PDB entry 4R08 | X-ray diffraction, 2.40 A resolution | chains A and B

# Chain A
Protein: Toll-like receptor 8
Organism: Homo sapiens
Notes: fragment: Extracellular domain
UniProtKB: Q9NR97 (TLR8_HUMAN); the author numbering skips numbers that UniProt does not, so the offset changes along the chain: 26-40 = UniProt 27-41; 42-827 = UniProt 42-827
Amino-acid sequence (811 residues; row label = number of the first residue in the row; note: 1 number in that range is skipped by the numbering (no residue carries it; nothing is unmodelled there)):
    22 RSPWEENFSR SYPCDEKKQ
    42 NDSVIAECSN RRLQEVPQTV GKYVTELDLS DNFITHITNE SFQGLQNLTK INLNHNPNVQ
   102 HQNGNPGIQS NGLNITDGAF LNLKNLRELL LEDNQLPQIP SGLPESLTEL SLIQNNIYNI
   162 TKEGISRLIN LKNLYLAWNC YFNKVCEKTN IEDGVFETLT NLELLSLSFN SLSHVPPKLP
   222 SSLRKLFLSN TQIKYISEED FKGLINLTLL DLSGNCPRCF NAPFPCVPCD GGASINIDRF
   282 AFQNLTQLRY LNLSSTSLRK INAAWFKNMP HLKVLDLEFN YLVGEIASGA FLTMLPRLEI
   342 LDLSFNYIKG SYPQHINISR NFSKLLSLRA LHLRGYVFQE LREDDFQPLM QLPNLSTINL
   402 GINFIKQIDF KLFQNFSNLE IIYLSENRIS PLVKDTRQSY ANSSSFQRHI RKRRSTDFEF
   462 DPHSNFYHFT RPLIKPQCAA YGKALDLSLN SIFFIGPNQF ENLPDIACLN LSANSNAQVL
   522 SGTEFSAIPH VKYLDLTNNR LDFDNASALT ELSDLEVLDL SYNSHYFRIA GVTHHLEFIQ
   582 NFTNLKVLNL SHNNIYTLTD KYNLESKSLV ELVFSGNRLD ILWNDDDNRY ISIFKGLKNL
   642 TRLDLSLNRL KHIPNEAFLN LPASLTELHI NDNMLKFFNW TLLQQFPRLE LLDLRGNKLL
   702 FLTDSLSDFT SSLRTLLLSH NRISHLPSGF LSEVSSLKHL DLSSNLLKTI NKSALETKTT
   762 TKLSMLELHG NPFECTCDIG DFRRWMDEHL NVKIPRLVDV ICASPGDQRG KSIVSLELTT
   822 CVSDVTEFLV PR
Disordered / not traced: 22-30, 42-44, 101-111, 433-457, 758-762, 819-833
Sequence notes: expression tag (22-25, 828-833)
Disulfide bonds: C35-C49, C181-C187, C257-C270, C260-C267, C479-C509, C776-C803
Covalent attachments: N-acetylglucosamine (NAG) linked to N115, N395, N511, N546, N582, N640; glycan linked to N293, N590
Ligand contacts:
  - UCG (3'-O-[(R)-{[(2R,3aR,4R,6R,6aR)-6-(2-amino-6-oxo-1,6-dihydro-9H-purin-9-yl)-2-hydroxy-2-oxidotetrahydrofuro[3,4-d][1,3,2]dioxaphosphol-4-yl]methoxy}(hydroxy)phosphoryl]uridine 5'-(dihydrogen phosphate)): Y291, K314, V315, E340, I341, D343, S345, R370, H373, R375, N400, N466, H469, F470, T471, R472, P473, L474
  - uridine (URI), molecule 1: Y348, I349, K350, G351, Y353, V378, F405, R429
  - uridine (URI), molecule 2: V520, D543, D545, G572, V573, T574

# Chain B
Protein: Toll-like receptor 8
Organism: Homo sapiens
Notes: fragment: Extracellular domain
UniProtKB: Q9NR97 (TLR8_HUMAN); the author numbering skips numbers that UniProt does not, so the offset changes along the chain: 26-39 = UniProt 27-40; 41-827 = UniProt 41-827
Amino-acid sequence (811 residues; numbered 22 to 833; 1 number in that range is skipped by the numbering (no residue carries it; nothing is unmodelled there); the number before each row is that of its first residue):
    22 RSPWEENFSR SYPCDEKK
    41 QNDSVIAECS NRRLQEVPQT VGKYVTELDL SDNFITHITN ESFQGLQNLT KINLNHNPNV
   101 QHQNGNPGIQ SNGLNITDGA FLNLKNLREL LLEDNQLPQI PSGLPESLTE LSLIQNNIYN
   161 ITKEGISRLI NLKNLYLAWN CYFNKVCEKT NIEDGVFETL TNLELLSLSF NSLSHVPPKL
   221 PSSLRKLFLS NTQIKYISEE DFKGLINLTL LDLSGNCPRC FNAPFPCVPC DGGASINIDR
   281 FAFQNLTQLR YLNLSSTSLR KINAAWFKNM PHLKVLDLEF NYLVGEIASG AFLTMLPRLE
   341 ILDLSFNYIK GSYPQHINIS RNFSKLLSLR ALHLRGYVFQ ELREDDFQPL MQLPNLSTIN
   401 LGINFIKQID FKLFQNFSNL EIIYLSENRI SPLVKDTRQS YANSSSFQRH IRKRRSTDFE
   461 FDPHSNFYHF TRPLIKPQCA AYGKALDLSL NSIFFIGPNQ FENLPDIACL NLSANSNAQV
   521 LSGTEFSAIP HVKYLDLTNN RLDFDNASAL TELSDLEVLD LSYNSHYFRI AGVTHHLEFI
   581 QNFTNLKVLN LSHNNIYTLT DKYNLESKSL VELVFSGNRL DILWNDDDNR YISIFKGLKN
   641 LTRLDLSLNR LKHIPNEAFL NLPASLTELH INDNMLKFFN WTLLQQFPRL ELLDLRGNKL
   701 LFLTDSLSDF TSSLRTLLLS HNRISHLPSG FLSEVSSLKH LDLSSNLLKT INKSALETKT
   761 TTKLSMLELH GNPFECTCDI GDFRRWMDEH LNVKIPRLVD VICASPGDQR GKSIVSLELT
   821 TCVSDVTEFL VPR
Disordered / not traced: 22-30, 41-44, 101-112, 433-458, 756-762, 818-833
Sequence notes: expression tag (22-25, 828-833)
Disulfide bonds: C35-C49, C181-C187, C257-C270, C260-C267, C479-C509, C776-C803
Covalent attachments: glycan linked to N293, N590; N-acetylglucosamine (NAG) linked to N395, N511, N546, N582, N640, N680
Ligand contacts:
  - UCG (3'-O-[(R)-{[(2R,3aR,4R,6R,6aR)-6-(2-amino-6-oxo-1,6-dihydro-9H-purin-9-yl)-2-hydroxy-2-oxidotetrahydrofuro[3,4-d][1,3,2]dioxaphosphol-4-yl]methoxy}(hydroxy)phosphoryl]uridine 5'-(dihydrogen phosphate)): Y291, K314, V315, E319, E340, I341, D343, S345, R370, H373, R375, N400, N466, H469, F470, T471, R472, P473, L474
  - uridine (URI), molecule 1: Y348, K350, G351, Y353, V378, F405, R429
  - uridine (URI), molecule 2: V520, D543, D545, G572, V573, T574

# How chain A and chain B interact
Residue-residue contacts - 84 pairs, chain A then chain B:
  Y182(A) - D627(B)  hydrogen bond
  F183(A) - D627(B)
  N184(A) - D627(B)  hydrogen bond (backbone-backbone)
  N184(A) - D628(B)
  N184(A) - N629(B)  hydrogen bond (side chain-backbone)
  K185(A) - D627(B)
  F261(A) - T600(B)
  F261(A) - D601(B)
  N262(A) - A571(B)  hydrogen bond (side chain-backbone)
  N262(A) - G572(B)
  N262(A) - V573(B)  hydrogen bond (side chain-backbone)
  N262(A) - T574(B)
  N262(A) - T600(B)  hydrogen bond
  A263(A) - R630(B)  hydrogen bond (backbone-side chain)
  P264(A) - T598(B)
  P264(A) - R630(B)
  F265(A) - R630(B)
  P266(A) - D627(B)
  P266(A) - D628(B)
  P266(A) - R630(B)
  F346(A) - G572(B)
  Y348(A) - G572(B)
  I403(A) - V573(B)  hydrophobic
  F405(A) - D543(B)
  F405(A) - Y567(B)  hydrophobic
  F405(A) - V573(B)  hydrophobic
  E427(A) - H566(B)  salt bridge
  E427(A) - Y567(B)
  E427(A) - I570(B)
  R429(A) - A518(B)  hydrogen bond (side chain-backbone)
  R429(A) - D543(B)  salt bridge
  S431(A) - F494(B)
  D458(A) - N625(B)  hydrogen bond (backbone-side chain)
  D458(A) - D626(B)
  D458(A) - H653(B)  salt bridge
  E460(A) - I622(B)
  L490(A) - H566(B)
  N491(A) - R541(B)  hydrogen bond (backbone-side chain)
  S492(A) - F494(B)
  F494(A) - S431(B)
  F494(A) - S492(B)
  F494(A) - F494(B)  hydrophobic
  A514(A) - R541(B)  hydrogen bond (backbone-side chain)
  S516(A) - S516(B)  hydrogen bond
  A518(A) - R429(B)  hydrogen bond (backbone-side chain)
  V520(A) - R429(B)
  R541(A) - N491(B)  hydrogen bond (side chain-backbone)
  R541(A) - A514(B)  hydrogen bond (side chain-backbone)
  D543(A) - F405(B)
  D543(A) - R429(B)  salt bridge
  H566(A) - E427(B)  salt bridge
  H566(A) - L490(B)
  Y567(A) - F405(B)  hydrophobic
  Y567(A) - E427(B)
  I570(A) - E427(B)
  A571(A) - N262(B)  hydrogen bond (backbone-side chain)
  G572(A) - N262(B)
  G572(A) - F346(B)
  G572(A) - Y348(B)
  V573(A) - N262(B)  hydrogen bond (backbone-side chain)
  V573(A) - I403(B)  hydrophobic
  V573(A) - F405(B)  hydrophobic
  T574(A) - F261(B)
  Y597(A) - E460(B)
  T598(A) - P264(B)
  T600(A) - F261(B)
  T600(A) - N262(B)  hydrogen bond
  D601(A) - F261(B)
  I622(A) - E460(B)
  N625(A) - F459(B)
  N625(A) - E460(B)
  D627(A) - Y182(B)  hydrogen bond
  D627(A) - F183(B)
  D627(A) - N184(B)  hydrogen bond (backbone-backbone)
  D627(A) - K185(B)
  D627(A) - P266(B)
  D628(A) - N184(B)
  D628(A) - P266(B)
  N629(A) - N184(B)  hydrogen bond (backbone-side chain)
  R630(A) - A263(B)  hydrogen bond (side chain-backbone)
  R630(A) - P264(B)
  R630(A) - F265(B)  hydrogen bond (side chain-backbone)
  R630(A) - P266(B)
  K677(A) - V100(B)
Also at the interface, not in a pair above, chain A (53 interface residues in all): N428, F459, Q519, H575, L599, D626
Also at the interface, not in a pair above, chain B (51 interface residues in all): N515, Q519, V520, Y597

# Overview
Chain A and chain B form an interface of 53 and 51 residues respectively; the contacts include 23 hydrogen
bonds and 5 salt bridges. Polar pairs include E427(A)-H566(B), R429(A)-D543(B) and D458(A)-H653(B). Uridine is
bound between chain A and chain B.
Both chains are Toll-like receptor 8 (Homo sapiens). Entry 4R08 (Crystal structure of human TLR8 in complex
with ssRNA40) was determined by X-ray diffraction (same publication as 4R07, 4R09 and 4R0A).
